Entry 1WDL (X-ray diffraction, 3.50 A resolution); this record covers chains B and C of the 4 polymer chains in the assembly.

[Chain B]
Protein: Fatty oxidation complex alpha subunit
From: Pseudomonas fragi
Notes: EC 4.2.1.17, 5.3.3.8, 1.1.1.35, 5.1.2.3
UniProt: P28793 (FAOB_PSEFR); numbering as in UniProt (aligned over 1-715)
Amino-acid sequence (715 residues; row label = number of the first residue in the row):
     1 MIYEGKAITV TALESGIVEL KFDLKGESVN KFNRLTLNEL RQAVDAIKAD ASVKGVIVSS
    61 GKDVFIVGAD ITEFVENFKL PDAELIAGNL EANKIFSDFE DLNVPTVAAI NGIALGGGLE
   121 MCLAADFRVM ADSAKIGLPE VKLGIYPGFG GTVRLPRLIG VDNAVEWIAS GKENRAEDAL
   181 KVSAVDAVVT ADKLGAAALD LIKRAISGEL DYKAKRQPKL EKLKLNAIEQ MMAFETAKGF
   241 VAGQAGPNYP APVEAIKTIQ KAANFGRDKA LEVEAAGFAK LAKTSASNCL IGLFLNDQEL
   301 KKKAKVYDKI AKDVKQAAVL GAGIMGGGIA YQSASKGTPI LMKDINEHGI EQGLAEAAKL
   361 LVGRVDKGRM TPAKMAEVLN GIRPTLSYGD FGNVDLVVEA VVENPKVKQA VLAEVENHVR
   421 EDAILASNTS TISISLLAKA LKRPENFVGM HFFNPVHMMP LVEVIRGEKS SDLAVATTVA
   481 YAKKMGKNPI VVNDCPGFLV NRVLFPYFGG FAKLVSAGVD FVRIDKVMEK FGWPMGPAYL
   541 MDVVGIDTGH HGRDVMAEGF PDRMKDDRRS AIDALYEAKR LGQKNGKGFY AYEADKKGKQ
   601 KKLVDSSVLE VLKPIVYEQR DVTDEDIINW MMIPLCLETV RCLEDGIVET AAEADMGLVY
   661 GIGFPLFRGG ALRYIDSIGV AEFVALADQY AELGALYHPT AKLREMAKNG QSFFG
Disordered / not traced: 593-601
Ligand contacts: NAD (nicotinamide-adenine-dinucleotide): Gly321, Ala322, Gly323, Ile324, Met325, Lys343, Asp344, Ile345, Asn346, Gly349, Ala400, Val401, Val402, Glu403, Lys408, Val411, Asn428, Thr429, Ser430, His451, Phe452, Asn454
UniProt features mapped onto this chain:
  - active site: His451 (For 3-hydroxyacyl-CoA dehydrogenase activity)
  - binding site (substrate): Asp297, Asn501, Tyr660
  - binding site (NAD(+)): Met325, Asp344, Val401 to Glu403, Lys408, Ser430, Asn454
  - site (Important for catalytic activity): Glu120, Glu140
Reported in the primary citation:
  - mutagenesis - L290D/L293D: decreased catalytic activity (citing earlier work)
  - mutagenesis - K142A, F294A: unchanged catalytic activity (citing earlier work)

[Chain C]
Protein: 3-ketoacyl-CoA thiolase
From: Pseudomonas fragi
Notes: EC 2.3.1.16
UniProt: P28790 (FADA_PSEFR); residues 2-391 here correspond to UniProt positions 1-390 (UniProt number = residue number - 1)
Amino-acid sequence (390 residues; each row starts with the number of its first residue):
     2 SLNPRDVVIV DFGRTPMGRS KGGMHRNTRA EDMSAHLISK VLERNSKVDP GEVEDVIWGC
    62 VNQTLEQGWN IARMASLMTQ IPHTSAAQTV SRLCGSSMSA LHTAAQAIMT GNGDVFVVGG
   122 VEHMGHVSMM HGVDPNPHMS LYAAKASGMM GLTAEMLGKM HGISREQQDA FAVRSHQLAH
   182 KATVEGKFKD EIIPMQGYDE NGFLKIFDYD ETIRPDTTLE SLAALKPAFN PKGGTVTAGT
   242 SSQITDGASC MIVMSAQRAK DLGLEPLAVI RSMAVAGVDP AIMGYGPVPA TQKALKRAGL
   302 NMADIDFIEL NEAFAAQALP VLKDLKVLDK MNEKVNLHGG AIALGHPFGC SGARISGTLL
   362 NVMKQNGGTF GLSTMCIGLG QGIATVFERV
Ligand contacts: acetyl coenzyme A (ACO): His177, Thr218, Leu223, Leu226, Phe230, Ala239, Gly240, Ser242, Ser243, Ile245
Reported in the primary citation:
  - conformationally variable residues (loop rearrangement): Met130 to Asn137

[How chain B and chain C interact]
Pairs across the interface (14; chain B residue first):
  Asp186(B) - Tyr199(C)  hydrogen bond (backbone-side chain)
  Asp186(B) - Leu205(C)
  Val188(B) - Gly203(C)
  Val189(B) - Asn202(C)
  Val189(B) - Gly203(C)
  Lys193(B) - Asn202(C)  hydrogen bond
  Lys193(B) - Phe204(C)
  Ala196(B) - Phe204(C)
  Ala197(B) - Phe204(C)  hydrophobic
  Arg204(B) - Leu205(C)
  Arg204(B) - Lys206(C)
  Glu209(B) - Ile207(C)  hydrogen bond (side chain-backbone)
  Leu210(B) - Ile207(C)  hydrophobic
  Asn226(B) - His84(C)
Other interface residues (no listed pair), chain B (13 interface residues in all): Ala187, Asp200, Glu229
Other interface residues (no listed pair), chain C (9 interface residues in all): Gln197

[Summary]
The interface between chain B and chain C involves 13 residues on one side and 9 on the other, with 3 hydrogen
bonds. Polar contacts include Asp186(B)-Tyr199(C), Lys193(B)-Asn202(C) and Glu209(B)-Ile207(C). Chain B binds
NAD. The paper reports that L290D/L293D of chain B reduce catalytic activity; conformational variability at
Met130(C); 3 substitutions were tested in all.
Here chain B is Fatty oxidation complex alpha subunit and chain C is 3-ketoacyl-CoA thiolase, both from
Pseudomonas fragi. Entry 1WDL (fatty acid beta-oxidation multienzyme complex from Pseudomonas fragi, form II
(native4)) was determined by X-ray diffraction, deposited together with 1WDK and 1WDM.
